Entry 3POT (X-ray diffraction, 1.20 A resolution); this record covers chains B and E of the 6 polymer chains in the assembly.

Chain B (and E):
Molecule: Methyl-coenzyme M reductase I subunit beta
Source organism: Methanothermobacter marburgensis
Notes: EC 2.8.4.1; chain E of this document is another copy of the same molecule, construct and numbering; everything in this record applies to it too
Reference sequence: P11560 (MCRB_METTM); residues 1-443 here = UniProt positions 1-443
Sequence (443 residues; row label = number of the first residue in the row):
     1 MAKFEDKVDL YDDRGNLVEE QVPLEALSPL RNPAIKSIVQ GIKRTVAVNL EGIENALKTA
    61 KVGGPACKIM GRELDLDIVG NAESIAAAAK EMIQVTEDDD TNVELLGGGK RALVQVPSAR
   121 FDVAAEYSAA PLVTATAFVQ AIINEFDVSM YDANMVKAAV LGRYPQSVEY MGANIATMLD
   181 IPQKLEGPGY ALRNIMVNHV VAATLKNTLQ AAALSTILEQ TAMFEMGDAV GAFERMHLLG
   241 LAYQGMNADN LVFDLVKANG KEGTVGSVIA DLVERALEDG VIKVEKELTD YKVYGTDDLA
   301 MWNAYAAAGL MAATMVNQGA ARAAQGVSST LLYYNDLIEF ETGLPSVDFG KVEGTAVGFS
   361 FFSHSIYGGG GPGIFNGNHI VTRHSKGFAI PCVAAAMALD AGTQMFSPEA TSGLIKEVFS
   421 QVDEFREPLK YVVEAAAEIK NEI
Unresolved in the structure: 1
Bound ions: Mg2+ near D271 (its only coordinating residue here)
Residues lining bound ligands:
  - Iodomethane / 1-thioethanesulfonic acid: F361, S365, Y367
  - factor 430 (F43): S365, I366, Y367
  - Coenzyme B / TXZ: F361, F362, Y367, G368, G369, H379, I380, V381
Swiss-Prot annotation at these positions:
  - binding site (coenzyme M): Y367
  - binding site (coenzyme B): G369

Interface between chain B and chain E:
Contacting residue pairs - 89 pairs, chain B then chain E:
  P29(B) - V123(E)
  L30(B) - V95(E)  hydrophobic
  L30(B) - R120(E)
  R31(B) - V95(E)
  R31(B) - T96(E)
  K36(B) - D122(E)
  V39(B) - V123(E)
  Q40(B) - D122(E)  hydrogen bond (side chain-backbone)
  K43(B) - A124(E)  hydrogen bond (side chain-backbone)
  K43(B) - A125(E)
  M92(B) - V230(E)
  M92(B) - G231(E)
  V95(B) - L30(E)  hydrophobic
  V95(B) - R31(E)
  T96(B) - R31(E)
  R120(B) - L30(E)
  D122(B) - K36(E)
  D122(B) - Q40(E)  hydrogen bond (backbone-side chain)
  V123(B) - P29(E)
  V123(B) - V39(E)
  V123(B) - T221(E)
  A124(B) - K43(E)  hydrogen bond (backbone-side chain)
  A124(B) - E225(E)
  A125(B) - K43(E)  hydrogen bond (backbone-side chain)
  A125(B) - E126(E)
  A125(B) - Y127(E)
  A125(B) - A191(E)  hydrophobic
  A125(B) - E225(E)  hydrogen bond (backbone-side chain)
  E126(B) - A125(E)
  E126(B) - E126(E)
  E126(B) - L185(E)
  E126(B) - P188(E)
  E126(B) - G189(E)  hydrogen bond (side chain-backbone)
  E126(B) - E225(E)  hydrogen bond (backbone-side chain)
  Y127(B) - A125(E)
  S128(B) - P188(E)
  S128(B) - G189(E)
  A129(B) - E225(E)
  L132(B) - P188(E)
  L132(B) - M226(E)
  V133(B) - F224(E)
  V133(B) - V230(E)  hydrophobic
  T136(B) - G227(E)
  T136(B) - V230(E)
  Q140(B) - V230(E)  hydrogen bond (side chain-backbone)
  Q140(B) - G231(E)
  Q140(B) - A232(E)  hydrogen bond (side chain-backbone)
  Q140(B) - F233(E)
  Y164(B) - G187(E)
  Y164(B) - P188(E)
  Y170(B) - P188(E)
  I181(B) - P188(E)  hydrophobic
  P182(B) - L185(E)  hydrophobic
  Q183(B) - Q183(E)
  Q183(B) - L185(E)  hydrogen bond (side chain-backbone)
  Q183(B) - G187(E)
  Q183(B) - P188(E)
  L185(B) - E126(E)
  L185(B) - P182(E)  hydrophobic
  L185(B) - Q183(E)  hydrogen bond (backbone-side chain)
  G187(B) - Y164(E)
  G187(B) - Q183(E)
  P188(B) - E126(E)
  P188(B) - S128(E)
  P188(B) - L132(E)
  P188(B) - Y164(E)
  P188(B) - Y170(E)
  P188(B) - I181(E)  hydrophobic
  P188(B) - Q183(E)
  G189(B) - E126(E)  hydrogen bond (backbone-side chain)
  G189(B) - S128(E)
  A191(B) - A125(E)  hydrophobic
  T221(B) - V123(E)
  F224(B) - V133(E)
  E225(B) - A124(E)
  E225(B) - A125(E)  hydrogen bond (side chain-backbone)
  E225(B) - E126(E)  hydrogen bond (side chain-backbone)
  E225(B) - A129(E)
  E225(B) - L132(E)
  M226(B) - L132(E)
  G227(B) - T136(E)
  V230(B) - M92(E)
  V230(B) - V133(E)  hydrophobic
  V230(B) - T136(E)
  V230(B) - Q140(E)  hydrogen bond (backbone-side chain)
  G231(B) - M92(E)
  G231(B) - Q140(E)
  A232(B) - Q140(E)  hydrogen bond (backbone-side chain)
  F233(B) - Q140(E)
Other interface residues (no listed pair), chain B (49 interface residues in all): K3, I35, F121, V168, E186, Y190, L192
Other interface residues (no listed pair), chain E (48 interface residues in all): I35, E91, F121, E186, Y190, L192

Summary:
The interface between chain B and chain E involves 49 residues on one side and 48 on the other; the contacts
include 17 hydrogen bonds. Polar pairs include Q40(B)-D122(E), K43(B)-A124(E) and A125(B)-K43(E).
Both chains are Methyl-coenzyme M reductase I subunit beta (Methanothermobacter marburgensis). Entry 3POT
(Structural analysis of a Ni(III)-methyl species in methyl-coenzyme M reductase from Methanothermobacter
marburgensis) was determined by X-ray diffraction.
